Entry 8G8Z (electron microscopy, 4.30 A resolution (low resolution: residue-level contacts below are approximate; hydrogen-bond / salt-bridge calls are withheld)); this record covers chains B and I of the 8 polymer chains in the assembly.

[Chain B]
Molecule: 31-nt DNA strand
Organism: Escherichia coli
Sequence (31 nucleotides; numbered 1 to 31; the number before each row is that of its first residue):
     1 CTCTGAATCTCTTCCTCGTGTGGTCAGGACG

[Chain I]
Protein: DNA-directed RNA polymerase subunit beta
Organism: Escherichia coli
UniProt: C3SIA7 (C3SIA7_ECOLX); numbering as in UniProt (aligned over 2-1341)
Chain sequence (1340 residues; row label = number of the first residue in the row):
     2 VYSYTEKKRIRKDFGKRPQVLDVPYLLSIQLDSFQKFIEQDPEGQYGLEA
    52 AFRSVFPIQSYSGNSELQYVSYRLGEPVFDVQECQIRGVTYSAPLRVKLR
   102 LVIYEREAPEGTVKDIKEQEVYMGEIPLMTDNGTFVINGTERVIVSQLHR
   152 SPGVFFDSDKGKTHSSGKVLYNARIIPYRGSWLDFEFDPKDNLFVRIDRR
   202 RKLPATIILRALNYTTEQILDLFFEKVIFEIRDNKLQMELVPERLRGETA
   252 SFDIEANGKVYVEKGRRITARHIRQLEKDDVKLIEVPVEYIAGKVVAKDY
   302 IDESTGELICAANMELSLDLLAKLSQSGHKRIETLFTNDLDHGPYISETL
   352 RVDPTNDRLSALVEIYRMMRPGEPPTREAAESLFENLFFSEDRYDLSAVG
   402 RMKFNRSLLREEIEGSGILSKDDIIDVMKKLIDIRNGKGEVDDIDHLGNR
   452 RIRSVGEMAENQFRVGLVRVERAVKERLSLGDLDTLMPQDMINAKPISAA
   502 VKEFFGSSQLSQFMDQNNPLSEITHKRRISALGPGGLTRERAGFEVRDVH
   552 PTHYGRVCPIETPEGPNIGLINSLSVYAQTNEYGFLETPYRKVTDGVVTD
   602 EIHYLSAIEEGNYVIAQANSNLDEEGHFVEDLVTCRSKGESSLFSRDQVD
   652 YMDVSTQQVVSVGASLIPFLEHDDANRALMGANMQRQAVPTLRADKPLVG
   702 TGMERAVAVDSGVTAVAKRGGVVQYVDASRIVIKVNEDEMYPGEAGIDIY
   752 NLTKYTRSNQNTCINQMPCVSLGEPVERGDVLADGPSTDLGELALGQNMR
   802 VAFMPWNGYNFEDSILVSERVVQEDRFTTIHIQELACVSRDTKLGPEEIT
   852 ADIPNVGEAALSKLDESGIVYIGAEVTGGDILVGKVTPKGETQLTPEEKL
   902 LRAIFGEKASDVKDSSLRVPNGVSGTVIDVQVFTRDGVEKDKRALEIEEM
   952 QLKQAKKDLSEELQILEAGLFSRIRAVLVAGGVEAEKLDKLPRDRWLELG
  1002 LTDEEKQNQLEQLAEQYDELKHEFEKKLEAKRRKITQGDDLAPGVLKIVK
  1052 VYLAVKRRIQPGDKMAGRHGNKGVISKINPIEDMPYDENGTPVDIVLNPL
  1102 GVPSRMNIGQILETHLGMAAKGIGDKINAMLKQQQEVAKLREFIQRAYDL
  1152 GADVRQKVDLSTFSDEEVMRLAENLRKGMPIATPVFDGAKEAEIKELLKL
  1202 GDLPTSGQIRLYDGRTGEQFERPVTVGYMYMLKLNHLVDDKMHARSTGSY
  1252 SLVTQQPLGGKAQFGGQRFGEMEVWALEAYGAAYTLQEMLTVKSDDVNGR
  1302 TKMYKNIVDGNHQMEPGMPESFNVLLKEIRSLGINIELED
Unresolved in the structure: 891-914

[Chain B / chain I interface]
Pairs across the interface - 14 pairs, chain B then chain I:
  DC14(B) - Glu541(I)
  DT16(B) - Glu1272(I)
  DT16(B) - Met1273(I)
  DC17(B) - Arg1269(I)
  DC17(B) - Gly1271(I)
  DC17(B) - Glu1274(I)
  DG18(B) - Gln1268(I)
  DG18(B) - Arg1269(I)
  DT19(B) - Asp1241(I)
  DT19(B) - Gly1261(I)
  DT19(B) - Lys1262(I)
  DG20(B) - Asp1241(I)
  DG23(B) - Asn139(I)
  DG23(B) - Arg143(I)
Also at the interface, not in a pair above, chain B (9 interface residues in all): DT21, DG22
Also at the interface, not in a pair above, chain I (17 interface residues in all): Thr141, Phe514, Lys1242, Ala1263, Gly1267

[Summary]
9 residues of chain B and 17 residues of chain I are in contact.
Here chain B is a 31-nt DNA strand and chain I is DNA-directed RNA polymerase subunit beta, both from
Escherichia coli. Entry 8G8Z (Cryo-EM structure of 3DVA component 1 of Escherichia coli que-PEC (paused
elongation complex) RNA Polymerase plus ...) was determined by electron microscopy together with 8F3C, 8G00,
8G1S, 8G2W, 8G4W and 8G7E from the same study.
